PDB entry 3L72 | X-ray diffraction, 3.06 A resolution | chains P and T of the 20 polymer chains in the assembly

Chain P:
Protein: Cytochrome B
From: Gallus gallus
Notes: EC 1.10.2.2
UniProtKB: P18946 (CYB_CHICK); residues 1-380 here = UniProt positions 1-380
Amino-acid sequence (380 residues; row label = number of the first residue in the row):
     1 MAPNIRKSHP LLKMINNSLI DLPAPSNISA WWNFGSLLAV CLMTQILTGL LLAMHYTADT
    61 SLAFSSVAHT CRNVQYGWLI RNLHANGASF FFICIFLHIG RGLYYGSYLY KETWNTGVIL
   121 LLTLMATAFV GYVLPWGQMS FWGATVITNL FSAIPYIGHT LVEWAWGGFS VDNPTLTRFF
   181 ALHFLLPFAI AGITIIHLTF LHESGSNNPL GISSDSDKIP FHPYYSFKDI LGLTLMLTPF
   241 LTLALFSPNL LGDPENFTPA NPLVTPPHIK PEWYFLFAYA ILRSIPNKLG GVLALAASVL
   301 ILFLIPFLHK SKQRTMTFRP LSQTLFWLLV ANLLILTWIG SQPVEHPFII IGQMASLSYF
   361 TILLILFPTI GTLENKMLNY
Unresolved in the structure: 1
Metal / ion sites: heme Fe site 1: His84, His183; heme Fe site 2: His98, His197
Small-molecule neighbours:
  - heme (HEM), molecule 1: Trp32, Phe34, Gly35, Ser36, Leu38, Ala39, Phe91, Ile95, His98, Ile99, Arg101, Ser107, Tyr108, Tyr110, Thr113, Trp114, Gly117, Val118, Leu120, Leu121, Thr194, His197, Leu198, Leu201, Ser206, Asn207, Leu302
  - heme (HEM), molecule 2: Leu42, Gln45, Ile46, Gly49, Leu50, Leu52, Ala53, Tyr56, Val67, Arg81, His84, Ala85, Ala88, Phe91, Leu124, Thr127, Ala128, Gly131, Tyr132, Leu134, Pro135, Phe180, His183, Phe184, Pro187, Ile190, Tyr274
  - IKR (methyl (2E)-{2-[(4-iodo-2,5-dimethylphenoxy)methyl]phenyl}(methoxyimino)ethanoate): Met125, Ala128, Phe129, Tyr132, Val133, Met139, Ser140, Gly143, Ala144, Ile147, Ile269, Lys270, Pro271, Glu272, Tyr274, Phe275, Ala278, Tyr279, Leu295
  - UQ (Coenzyme Q10, (2Z,6E,10Z,14E,18E,22E,26Z)-isomer): Ser18, Leu19, Leu22, Pro23, Ala24, Ile28, Ser36, Ala39, Met43, Leu198, Leu201, His202, Ser206, Phe221, Tyr225, Asp229
UniProt features mapped onto this chain:
  - binding site (heme b): His84, His98, His183, His197
  - binding site (a ubiquinone): His202

Chain T:
Protein: Mitochondrial ubiquinol-cytochrome C reductase ubiquinone-binding protein qp-C
From: Gallus gallus
Notes: EC 1.10.2.2
UniProtKB: D0VX32 (D0VX32_CHICK); numbering as in UniProt (aligned over 1-81)
Amino-acid sequence (81 residues; numbered 1 to 81; the number before each row is that of its first residue):
     1 GIHFGNLARV RHIITYSLSP FEQRAIPNIF SDALPNVWRR FSSQVFKVAP PFLGAYLLYS
    61 WGTQEFERLK RKNPADYEND Q
Unresolved in the structure: 1, 81

Interface between chain P and chain T:
Residue-residue contacts (33; chain P residue first):
  Asn17(P) with Ile2(T)
  Pro23(P) with His3(T); Phe4(T), hydrophobic
  Asp215(P) with Leu7(T); Ala8(T)
  Lys218(P) with Phe4(T)
  Gln323(P) with Gln44(T), hydrogen bond; Lys47(T)
  Thr324(P) with Lys47(T)
  Trp327(P) with Lys47(T); Val48(T); Pro51(T)
  Leu328(P) with Pro51(T), hydrophobic
  Val330(P) with Phe52(T), hydrophobic
  Ala331(P) with Pro51(T); Phe52(T), hydrophobic
  Ile335(P) with Ala55(T), hydrophobic; Leu58(T), hydrophobic
  Trp338(P) with Leu58(T); Tyr59(T); Thr63(T)
  Pro343(P) with Phe66(T), hydrophobic
  Glu345(P) with Phe66(T)
  His346(P) with Glu65(T), salt bridge; Phe66(T); Leu69(T)
  Pro347(P) with Trp61(T), hydrophobic; Gly62(T); Phe66(T)
  Phe348(P) with Gly62(T); Phe66(T), hydrophobic
  Ile351(P) with Leu58(T), hydrophobic; Trp61(T), hydrophobic
Also at the interface, not in a pair above, chain P (26 interface residues in all): Asp21, Tyr104, His202, Glu203, Ile219, Pro220, Pro320, Leu334

Summary:
26 residues of chain P and 19 residues of chain T are in contact, with 1 hydrogen bond and 1 salt bridge.
Polar pairs include His346(P)-Glu65(T) and Gln323(P)-Gln44(T). Chain P binds heme, compound IKR and compound
UQ.
Chain P is Cytochrome B and chain T is Mitochondrial ubiquinol-cytochrome C reductase ubiquinone-binding
protein qp-C, both from Gallus gallus; the structure, Chicken cytochrome BC1 complex with kresoxim-I-dimethyl
bound, was determined by X-ray diffraction.
